1JR0 - chains D and E of the 5 polymer chains in the assembly; structure by X-ray diffraction, 1.30 A resolution.

== Chain D (and E) ==
Molecule: cholera toxin B subunit
Source organism: Vibrio cholerae
Notes: chain E of this document is another copy of the same molecule, construct and numbering; everything in this record applies to it too
Reference sequence: P01556 (CHTB_VIBCH); residues 1-103 here correspond to UniProt positions 22-124 (UniProt number = residue number + 21)
Amino-acid sequence (103 residues; numbered 1 to 103; the number before each row is that of its first residue):
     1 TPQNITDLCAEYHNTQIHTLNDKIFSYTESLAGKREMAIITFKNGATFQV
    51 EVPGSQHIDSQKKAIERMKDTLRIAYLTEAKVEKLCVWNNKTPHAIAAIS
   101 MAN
Disulfide bonds: Cys9-Cys86
Small-molecule neighbours: bmsc-0011 (A24; (3-nitro-5-(2-morpholin-4-yl-ethylaminocarbonyl)phenyl)-galactopyranoside): Tyr12, Glu51, Gln56, His57, Ile58, Gln61, Trp88, Asn90, Lys91
From the paper describing this entry:
  - binding site for bmsc-0011: Glu11, Tyr12, Lys34, Ile58

== How chain D and chain E interact ==
Contacting residue pairs - 60 pairs, chain D then chain E:
  Thr1(D) - Arg35(E)  hydrogen bond
  Thr1(D) - Met37(E)
  Thr1(D) - Thr92(E)
  Thr1(D) - Pro93(E)
  Pro2(D) - Arg35(E)
  Pro2(D) - Ile39(E)
  Pro2(D) - Pro93(E)
  Gln3(D) - Ile39(E)
  Gln3(D) - Thr47(E)
  Gln3(D) - Thr92(E)
  Gln3(D) - Pro93(E)
  Asn4(D) - Ile39(E)
  Ile5(D) - Thr28(E)
  Leu8(D) - Ser30(E)
  Glu11(D) - Arg35(E)  salt bridge
  Tyr12(D) - Ala32(E)
  Tyr12(D) - Gly33(E)  hydrogen bond (side chain-backbone)
  Tyr12(D) - Arg35(E)
  Ile58(D) - Lys34(E)
  Ile58(D) - Glu36(E)
  Ser60(D) - Glu36(E)  hydrogen bond
  Gln61(D) - Leu31(E)  hydrogen bond (side chain-backbone)
  Gln61(D) - Ala32(E)
  Gln61(D) - Gly33(E)
  Gln61(D) - Glu36(E)
  Lys63(D) - Glu36(E)
  Ala64(D) - Leu31(E)  hydrophobic
  Arg67(D) - Glu29(E)
  Arg67(D) - Glu66(E)  salt bridge
  Arg67(D) - Lys69(E)
  Arg67(D) - Asp70(E)  salt bridge
  Arg67(D) - Arg73(E)
  Met68(D) - Glu29(E)
  Met68(D) - Leu31(E)  hydrophobic
  Asp70(D) - Arg73(E)
  Thr71(D) - Glu29(E)  hydrogen bond
  Thr71(D) - Arg73(E)  hydrogen bond
  Ile74(D) - Leu77(E)  hydrophobic
  Thr78(D) - Leu77(E)
  Ala80(D) - Leu77(E)  hydrophobic
  Trp88(D) - Leu31(E)  hydrophobic
  Ile96(D) - Leu31(E)
  Ala97(D) - Ser30(E)
  Ala97(D) - Leu31(E)  hydrogen bond (backbone-backbone)
  Ala97(D) - Ala32(E)
  Ala98(D) - Glu29(E)
  Ala98(D) - Ser30(E)
  Ile99(D) - Tyr27(E)
  Ile99(D) - Thr28(E)
  Ile99(D) - Glu29(E)  hydrogen bond (backbone-backbone)
  Ser100(D) - Tyr27(E)
  Ser100(D) - Thr28(E)
  Met101(D) - Ser26(E)
  Met101(D) - Tyr27(E)  hydrogen bond (backbone-backbone)
  Met101(D) - Tyr76(E)  hydrogen bond (backbone-side chain)
  Ala102(D) - Phe25(E)
  Ala102(D) - Ser26(E)
  Ala102(D) - Tyr76(E)  hydrogen bond (backbone-side chain)
  Asn103(D) - Phe25(E)  hydrogen bond (side chain-backbone)
  Asn103(D) - Tyr76(E)
Interface residues without a listed pair, chain D (31 interface residues in all): Val50, Ile65
Interface residues without a listed pair, chain E (25 interface residues in all): Gln49, Pro53

== Overview ==
Chain D and chain E form an interface of 31 and 25 residues respectively, with 12 hydrogen bonds and 3 salt
bridges. Polar contacts include Glu11(D)-Arg35(E), Arg67(D)-Glu66(E) and Arg67(D)-Asp70(E). Ligands of chain
D: bmsc-0011. From the paper: a binding site for bmsc-0011 at Glu11(D), Tyr12(D) and Lys34(D) among others.
Both chains are cholera toxin B subunit (Vibrio cholerae). Entry 1JR0 (Cholera toxin B-pentamer with ligand
bmsc-0011) was determined by X-ray diffraction together with 1JQY from the same study.
